5HN5 - chain A; structure by X-ray diffraction, 2.55 A resolution.

# Chain A
Name: Homoisocitrate dehydrogenase
Organism: Thermococcus kodakarensis (strain ATCC BAA-918 / JCM 12380 / KOD1)
Reference sequence: Q5JFV8 (Q5JFV8_THEKO); residue numbers follow UniProt; this construct covers 1-347
Sequence (353 residues; row label = number of the first residue in the row):
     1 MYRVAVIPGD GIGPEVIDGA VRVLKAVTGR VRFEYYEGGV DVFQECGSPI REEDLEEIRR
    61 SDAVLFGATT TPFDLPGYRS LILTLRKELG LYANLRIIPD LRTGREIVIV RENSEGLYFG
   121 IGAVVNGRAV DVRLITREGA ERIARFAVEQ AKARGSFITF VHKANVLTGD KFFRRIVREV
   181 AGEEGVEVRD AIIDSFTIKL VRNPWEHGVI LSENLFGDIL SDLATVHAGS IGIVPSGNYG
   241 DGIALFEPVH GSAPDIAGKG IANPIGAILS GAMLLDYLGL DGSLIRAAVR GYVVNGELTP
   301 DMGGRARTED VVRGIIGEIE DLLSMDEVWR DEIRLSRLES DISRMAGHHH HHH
Unresolved in the structure: 328-353
Construct notes: expression tag (348-353)
Ion coordination: Mn2+: Asp194, Asp218 (together with isocitric acid)
Small-molecule neighbours: isocitric acid (ICT): Thr71, Ser80, Ile82, Leu83, Arg86, Arg96, Arg111, Tyr118, Lys163, Asn165, Val166, Asp194, Asp218

# In short
Bound to chain A: isocitric acid. The Mn2+ site is built by Asp194 and Asp218.
Chain A is Homoisocitrate dehydrogenase (Thermococcus kodakarensis (strain ATCC BAA-918 / JCM 12380 / KOD1));
the structure, Crystal structure of beta-decarboxylating dehydrogenase (TK0280) from Thermococcus kodakarensis
complexed with Mn and isocitrate, was determined by X-ray diffraction (same publication as 5HN3, 5HN4 and
5HN6).
